4BTU - chains A and B; structure by X-ray diffraction, 2.37 A resolution.

Chain A:
Name: Coagulation factor X light chain
Source organism: Homo sapiens
Notes: EC 3.4.21.6; fragment: light chain, residues 84-179
UniProt: P00742 (FA10_HUMAN); the construct lacks a stretch of the UniProt sequence, so the offset changes along the chain: -41 to 0 = UniProt 84-125; 1-51 = UniProt 129-179
Chain sequence (96 residues; row label = number of the first residue in the row; a row labelled like 1A-1C holds insertion residues (1A, then the next letters in order); numbers below 1 keep their minus sign (Tyr-41 is residue -41)):
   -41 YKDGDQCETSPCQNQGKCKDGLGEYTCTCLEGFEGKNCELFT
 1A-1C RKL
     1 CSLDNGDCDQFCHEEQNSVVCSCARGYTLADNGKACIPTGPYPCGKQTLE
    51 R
Not modelled in the structure: -41 to 0
Disulfide bonds: Cys1-Cys12, Cys8-Cys21, Cys23-Cys36
UniProt features mapped onto this chain:
  - modified residue: Asp-22 (3R: -3-hydroxyaspartate)

Chain B:
Name: Coagulation factor X heavy chain
Source organism: Homo sapiens
Notes: EC 3.4.21.6; fragment: heavy chain, residues 235-488
UniProt: P00742 (FA10_HUMAN); the construct lacks a stretch of the UniProt sequence and is renumbered around it, so the offset changes along the chain: 16-61 = UniProt 235-280; 62-124 = UniProt 282-344; 125-131 = UniProt 346-352; 132-145 = UniProt 355-368; 4 more segments
Chain sequence (254 residues; row label = number of the first residue in the row; note: 2 numbers in that range are skipped by the numbering (no residue carries them; nothing is unmodelled there); a row labelled like 131A-131B holds insertion residues (131A, then the next letters in order)):
    16 IVGGQECKDGECPWQALLINEENEGFCGGTILSEFYILTAAHCLYQ
   61A A
    62 KRFKVRVGDRNTEQEEGGEAVHEVEVVIKHNRFTKETYDFDIAVLRLKTP
   112 ITFRMNVAPACLP
  124A E
   125 RDWAEST
131A-131B LM
   132 TQKTGIVSGFGRTH
   147 EKGRQSTRLKMLEVPYVDRNSCKLSSSFIITQNMFCAGY
185A-185B DT
   186 KQEDACQGDSGGPHVTRFKDTYFVTGIVSWGE
   219 GCARK
  223A G
   224 KYGIYTKVTAFLKWIDRSMKTRGLPKAKSHAPEVITSSPLK
Not modelled in the structure: 246-264
Disulfide bonds: Cys22-Cys27, Cys42-Cys58, Cys168-Cys182, Cys191-Cys220
Metal / ion sites: Ca2+: Asp70, Asn72, Gln75
Ligand contacts: 6XS (5-Chloro-thiophene-2-carboxylic acid [(S)-2-[2-chloro-5-fluoro-3-(2-oxo-piperidin-1-yl)-benzenesulfonylamino]-3-(4-methyl-piperazin-1-yl)-3-oxo-propyl]-amide): His57, Tyr60, Gln61, Lys96, Glu97, Tyr99, Phe174, Asp189, Ala190, Cys191, Gln192, Ser195, Val213, Ser214, Trp215, Gly216, Glu217, Gly219, Cys220, Gly226, Ile227, Tyr228
UniProt features mapped onto this chain:
  - region: Ser252 to Ser261 (O-glycosylated at one site)
  - active site (Charge relay system): His57, Asp102, Ser195

How chain A and chain B interact:
Cross-chain cystine bridges: Cys44(A)-Cys122(B)
Pairs across the interface - 41 pairs, chain A then chain B:
  Asn5(A) - Trp127(B)  hydrogen bond
  Asn5(A) - Phe203(B)
  Cys8(A) - Lys204(B)
  Asp9(A) - Phe203(B)
  Asp9(A) - Lys204(B)
  Gln10(A) - Trp127(B)  hydrogen bond (backbone-side chain)
  Gln10(A) - Phe208(B)
  Phe11(A) - Leu123(B)
  Phe11(A) - Pro124(B)  hydrophobic
  Phe11(A) - Glu124A(B)
  Phe11(A) - Trp127(B)  hydrophobic
  Phe11(A) - Phe208(B)  hydrophobic
  Cys12(A) - Trp127(B)
  Ser22(A) - Glu124A(B)  hydrogen bond
  Ala24(A) - Cys122(B)  hydrophobic
  Tyr42(A) - Phe114(B)
  Tyr42(A) - Arg115(B)
  Tyr42(A) - Met116(B)
  Tyr42(A) - Pro120(B)
  Cys44(A) - Pro120(B)
  Cys44(A) - Ala121(B)
  Cys44(A) - Cys122(B)  disulfide
  Gly45(A) - Trp29(B)
  Gly45(A) - Pro120(B)  hydrogen bond (backbone-backbone)
  Gly45(A) - Cys122(B)
  Gly45(A) - Thr206(B)
  Gly45(A) - Tyr207(B)  hydrogen bond (backbone-backbone)
  Lys46(A) - Lys204(B)
  Lys46(A) - Asp205(B)  hydrogen bond (side chain-backbone)
  Lys46(A) - Thr206(B)
  Gln47(A) - Gly25(B)
  Gln47(A) - Glu26(B)  hydrogen bond (side chain-backbone)
  Gln47(A) - Tyr207(B)
  Thr48(A) - Gly25(B)  hydrogen bond (backbone-backbone)
  Thr48(A) - Pro28(B)
  Thr48(A) - Arg115(B)
  Thr48(A) - Met116(B)
  Thr48(A) - Asn117(B)  hydrogen bond (side chain-backbone)
  Thr48(A) - Ala119(B)
  Glu50(A) - Met116(B)
  Arg51(A) - Met116(B)  hydrogen bond (backbone-side chain)
Other interface residues (no listed pair), chain A (20 interface residues in all): Asp4, His13, Tyr27, Leu49
Other interface residues (no listed pair), chain B (24 interface residues in all): Asp24, Thr131

In short:
20 residues of chain A face 24 of chain B across their interface, with 1 disulfide bond and 10 hydrogen bonds.
Among the polar pairs are Asn5(A)-Trp127(B), Gln10(A)-Trp127(B) and Ser22(A)-Glu124A(B). Bound to chain B:
compound 6XS. UniProt lists 3 active-site residues on chain B.
Here chain A is Coagulation factor X light chain and chain B is Coagulation factor X heavy chain, both from
Homo sapiens. Entry 4BTU (Factor Xa in complex with the dual thrombin-FXa inhibitor 57) was determined by
X-ray diffraction together with 4LXB, 4LOY, 4BTI and 4BTT from the same study.
